1HGI - chains B and F of the 6 polymer chains in the assembly; structure by X-ray diffraction, 2.70 A resolution.

== Chain B (and F) ==
Name: Hemagglutinin, chain HA1
From: Influenza A virus
Notes: chain F of this document is another copy of the same molecule, construct and numbering; everything in this record applies to it too
UniProt: P03437 (HEMA_IAAIC); residues 1-175 here correspond to UniProt positions 346-520 (UniProt number = residue number + 345)
Sequence (175 residues; numbered 1 to 175; the number before each row is that of its first residue):
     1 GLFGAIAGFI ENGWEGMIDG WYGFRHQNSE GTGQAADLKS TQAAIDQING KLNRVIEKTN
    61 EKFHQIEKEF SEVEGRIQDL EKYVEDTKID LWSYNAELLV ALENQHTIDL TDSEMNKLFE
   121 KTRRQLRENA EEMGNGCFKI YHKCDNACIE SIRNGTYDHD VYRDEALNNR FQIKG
Disulfide bonds: Cys144-Cys148
Glycans and other covalent adducts: N-acetylglucosamine (NAG) linked to Asn154
Swiss-Prot annotation at these positions:
  - glycosylation: Asn154 (N-linked (GlcNAc...) asparagine)

== Interface between chain B and chain F ==
Residue-residue contacts - 53 pairs, chain B then chain F:
  Phe3(B) - Leu2(F)  hydrophobic
  Phe3(B) - Phe3(F)  hydrophobic
  Arg54(B) - Glu97(F)  salt bridge
  Arg54(B) - Ala101(F)
  Asn60(B) - Asp90(F)
  Lys62(B) - Asp86(F)  salt bridge
  Lys62(B) - Asp90(F)  salt bridge
  Ile66(B) - Asp79(F)
  Ile66(B) - Leu80(F)  hydrophobic
  Ile66(B) - Tyr83(F)  hydrophobic
  Lys68(B) - Tyr83(F)  hydrogen bond
  Glu74(B) - Arg76(F)  salt bridge
  Ile77(B) - Arg76(F)
  Ile77(B) - Ile77(F)  hydrophobic
  Gln78(B) - Arg76(F)
  Leu80(B) - Leu80(F)  hydrophobic
  Glu81(B) - Arg76(F)  salt bridge
  Val84(B) - Leu80(F)  hydrophobic
  Val84(B) - Tyr83(F)  hydrophobic
  Val84(B) - Val84(F)  hydrophobic
  Glu85(B) - Tyr83(F)  hydrogen bond
  Lys88(B) - Tyr83(F)  hydrogen bond
  Lys88(B) - Thr87(F)
  Leu91(B) - Leu91(F)  hydrophobic
  Trp92(B) - Leu91(F)
  Trp92(B) - Tyr94(F)  hydrophobic
  Asn95(B) - Leu91(F)
  Asn95(B) - Tyr94(F)
  Leu99(B) - Tyr94(F)
  Ser113(B) - Leu2(F)  hydrogen bond (side chain-backbone)
  Lys117(B) - Gly1(F)  hydrogen bond (side chain-backbone)
  Lys117(B) - Gly4(F)
  Arg123(B) - Glu132(F)  salt bridge
  Arg124(B) - Phe9(F)
  Arg124(B) - Phe119(F)
  Arg124(B) - Glu132(F)  salt bridge
  Arg127(B) - Glu131(F)  salt bridge
  Arg127(B) - Glu132(F)
  Arg127(B) - Met133(F)
  Arg127(B) - Tyr141(F)  hydrogen bond
  Glu128(B) - Glu131(F)
  Glu128(B) - Arg170(F)  salt bridge
  Glu128(B) - Phe171(F)
  Arg163(B) - Glu131(F)  salt bridge
  Arg163(B) - Tyr141(F)
  Arg163(B) - Arg170(F)  hydrogen bond (side chain-backbone)
  Asp164(B) - Lys174(F)  salt bridge
  Asp164(B) - Gly175(F)  hydrogen bond (side chain-backbone)
  Leu167(B) - Phe171(F)  hydrophobic
  Leu167(B) - Gly175(F)
  Asn168(B) - Gly175(F)  hydrogen bond (side chain-backbone)
  Phe171(B) - Phe171(F)  hydrophobic
  Gln172(B) - Gly175(F)
Also at the interface, not in a pair above, chain B (38 interface residues in all): Glu57, His64, Gln65, Phe70, Leu102, His106, Asp109, Leu110
Also at the interface, not in a pair above, chain F (32 interface residues in all): Leu98, Leu102, Gln105, Gly134, Ile173

== Summary ==
38 residues of chain B and 32 residues of chain F are in contact, with 9 hydrogen bonds and 11 salt bridges.
Polar contacts include Arg54(B)-Glu97(F), Lys62(B)-Asp86(F) and Lys62(B)-Asp90(F). N-acetylglucosamine is
covalently linked to Asn154(B).
Chain B and chain F are both Hemagglutinin, chain HA1 (Influenza A virus); the structure, Binding of influenza
virus hemagglutinin to analogs of its cell-surface receptor, sialic acid: analysis by proton ..., was
determined by X-ray diffraction (same publication as 1HGD, 1HGE, 1HGF, 1HGG, 1HGH and 1HGJ).
